Entry 6SO3 (electron microscopy, 6.20 A resolution (low resolution: residue-level contacts below are approximate; hydrogen-bond / salt-bridge calls are withheld)); this record covers chains D and F of the 6 polymer chains in the assembly.

[Chain D]
Protein: Myosin 2 essential light chain striated muscle
Organism: Lethocerus indicus
Chain sequence (156 residues; row label = number of the first residue in the row):
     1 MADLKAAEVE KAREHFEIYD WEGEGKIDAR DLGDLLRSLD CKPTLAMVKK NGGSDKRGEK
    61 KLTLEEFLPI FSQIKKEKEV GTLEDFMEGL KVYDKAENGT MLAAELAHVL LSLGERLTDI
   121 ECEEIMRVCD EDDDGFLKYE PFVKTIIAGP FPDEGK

[Chain F]
Protein: Myosin 2 regulatory light chain striated muscle
Organism: Lethocerus indicus
Chain sequence (196 residues; numbered 1 to 196; the number before each row is that of its first residue):
     1 MGDEEKKEKK KKSKKKSEEE GGDAAPAPPP PKPPSQKRRA QRSGSNVFAM FTQHQVQEFK
    61 EAFQLIDQDK DGFISKNDIR ATFDSLGRLC TEQELDSMVA EAPGPINFTM FLTIFGDRIA
   121 GTDEEDVIVN AFNLFDEGEG KCKEETLKRS LTTWGEKFSQ DEVEEALSEA PIDGNGLIDI
   181 KKFAQILTKG AEEEGA

[Chain D / chain F interface]
Pairs across the interface (49):
  Glu10(D) - Lys32(F)
  Arg13(D) - Met1(F)
  Arg13(D) - Glu5(F)
  Glu14(D) - Lys32(F)
  Glu14(D) - Pro33(F)
  Phe16(D) - Met1(F)
  Glu17(D) - Met1(F)
  Glu17(D) - Lys6(F)
  Glu17(D) - Pro29(F)
  Glu17(D) - Pro30(F)
  Glu17(D) - Pro31(F)
  Glu17(D) - Lys32(F)
  Asp20(D) - Lys6(F)
  Trp21(D) - Phe135(F)
  Trp21(D) - Trp154(F)
  Trp21(D) - Gly155(F)
  Glu22(D) - Trp154(F)
  Glu22(D) - Gly155(F)
  Gly23(D) - Gly155(F)
  Gly23(D) - Glu156(F)
  Glu24(D) - Asp3(F)
  Gly25(D) - Met1(F)
  Gly25(D) - Gly2(F)
  Gly25(D) - Asp3(F)
  Gly25(D) - Lys6(F)
  Lys26(D) - Asp3(F)
  Thr63(D) - Gly2(F)
  Thr63(D) - Asp3(F)
  Leu64(D) - Gly2(F)
  Leu64(D) - Glu5(F)
  Glu65(D) - Gly2(F)
  Glu65(D) - Glu4(F)
  Glu65(D) - Glu5(F)
  Phe151(D) - Arg39(F)
  Phe151(D) - Leu134(F)
  Pro152(D) - Pro31(F)
  Asp153(D) - Pro33(F)
  Asp153(D) - Ser35(F)
  Asp153(D) - Gln36(F)
  Glu154(D) - Ser35(F)
  Glu154(D) - Gln36(F)
  Glu154(D) - Arg39(F)
  Gly155(D) - Ser35(F)
  Gly155(D) - Arg38(F)
  Gly155(D) - Arg39(F)
  Lys156(D) - Arg39(F)
  Lys156(D) - Ile128(F)
  Lys156(D) - Asn130(F)
  Lys156(D) - Ala131(F)
Other interface residues (no listed pair), chain D (22 interface residues in all): Ile18
Other interface residues (no listed pair), chain F (25 interface residues in all): Lys9, Arg42

[In short]
Chain D and chain F form an interface of 22 and 25 residues respectively.
Chain D is Myosin 2 essential light chain striated muscle and chain F is Myosin 2 regulatory light chain
striated muscle, both from Lethocerus indicus; the structure, The interacting head motif in insect flight
muscle myosin thick filaments, was determined by electron microscopy.
